6O5N - chains A and F of the 6 polymer chains in the assembly; structure by X-ray diffraction, 3.00 A resolution.

# Chain A
Name: Tubulin alpha-1B chain
Organism: Sus scrofa
Reference sequence: Q2XVP4 (TBA1B_PIG); numbering as in UniProt (aligned over 1-450)
Amino-acid sequence (450 residues; each row starts with the number of its first residue):
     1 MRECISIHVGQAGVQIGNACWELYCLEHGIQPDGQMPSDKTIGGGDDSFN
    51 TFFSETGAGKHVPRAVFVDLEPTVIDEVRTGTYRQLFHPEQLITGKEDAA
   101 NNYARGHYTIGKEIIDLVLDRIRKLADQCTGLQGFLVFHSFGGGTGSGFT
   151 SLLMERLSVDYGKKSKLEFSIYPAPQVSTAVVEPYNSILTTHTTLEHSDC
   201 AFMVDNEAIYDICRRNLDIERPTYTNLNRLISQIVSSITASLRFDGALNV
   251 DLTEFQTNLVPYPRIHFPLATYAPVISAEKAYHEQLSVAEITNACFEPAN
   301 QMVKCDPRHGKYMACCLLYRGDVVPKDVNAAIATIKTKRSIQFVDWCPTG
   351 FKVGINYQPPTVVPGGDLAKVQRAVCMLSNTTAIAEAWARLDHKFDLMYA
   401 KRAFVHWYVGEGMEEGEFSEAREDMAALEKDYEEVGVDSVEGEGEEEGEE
Unresolved in the structure: 438-450
Bound ions: Ca2+: Asp-39, Thr-41, Gly-44, Glu-55; Mg2+: Glu-71 (together with GTP)
Residues lining bound ligands:
  - GTP (guanosine-5'-triphosphate): Gly-10, Gln-11, Ala-12, Gln-15, Ile-16, Asp-69, Glu-71, Asp-98, Ala-99, Ala-100, Asn-101, Ser-140, Gly-142, Gly-143, Gly-144, Thr-145, Gly-146, Ile-171, Pro-173, Val-177, Ser-178, Thr-179, Glu-183, Asn-206, Tyr-224, Leu-227, Asn-228, Ile-231
  - QW9 ([2-(4-methyl-1H-indol-3-yl)-1H-imidazol-5-yl](3,4,5-trimethoxyphenyl)methanone): Asn-101, Thr-179, Ala-180, Val-181

# Chain F
Name: Tubulin Tyrosine Ligase
Organism: Gallus gallus
Reference sequence: E1BQ43 (E1BQ43_CHICK); residues 1-378 here = UniProt positions 1-378
Amino-acid sequence (384 residues; row label = number of the first residue in the row):
     1 MYTFVVRDENSSVYAEVSRLLLATGQWKRLRKDNPRFNLMLGERNRLPFG
    51 RLGHEPGLVQLVNYYRGADKLCRKASLVKLIKTSPELSESCTWFPESYVI
   101 YPTNLKTPVAPAQNGIRHLINNTRTDEREVFLAAYNRRREGREGNVWIAK
   151 SSAGAKGEGILISSEASELLDFIDEQGQVHVIQKYLEKPLLLEPGHRKFD
   201 IRSWVLVDHLYNIYLYREGVLRTSSEPYNSANFQDKTCHLTNHCIQKEYS
   251 KNYGRYEEGNEMFFEEFNQYLMDALNTTLENSILLQIKHIIRSCLMCIEP
   301 AISTKHLHYQSFQLFGFDFMVDEELKVWLIEVNGAPACAQKLYAELCQGI
   351 VDVAISSVFPLADTGQKTSQPTSIFIKLHHHHHH
Unresolved in the structure: 104-127, 150-160, 248-251, 363-371, 381-384
Construct notes: expression tag (379-384)

# Chain A / chain F interface
Contacting residue pairs (22):
  Gln-176(A) / Pro-56(F)
  Glu-207(A) / His-54(F)  salt bridge
  Glu-297(A) / His-306(F)
  Lys-304(A) / His-54(F)
  Asp-306(A) / Arg-66(F)
  Asp-306(A) / Leu-307(F)
  Arg-308(A) / Pro-300(F)
  Arg-308(A) / Ala-301(F)  hydrogen bond (side chain-backbone)
  Arg-308(A) / Ile-302(F)
  Arg-308(A) / Ser-303(F)  hydrogen bond (side chain-backbone)
  Arg-308(A) / Leu-307(F)
  His-309(A) / Arg-66(F)  hydrogen bond (side chain-backbone)
  His-309(A) / Gly-67(F)
  His-309(A) / Ala-301(F)  hydrogen bond (side chain-backbone)
  Lys-338(A) / Pro-300(F)
  Ser-340(A) / Ala-301(F)
  Glu-386(A) / Gly-50(F)
  Glu-386(A) / Arg-66(F)  salt bridge
  Arg-390(A) / Gly-50(F)
  Arg-390(A) / His-54(F)
  His-393(A) / Arg-51(F)
  Glu-433(A) / Arg-46(F)  salt bridge
Other interface residues (no listed pair), chain A (16 interface residues in all): Pro-175, Pro-298, Cys-305
Other interface residues (no listed pair), chain F (15 interface residues in all): Gly-53, His-308

# Summary
Chain A and chain F form an interface of 16 and 15 residues respectively; the contacts include 4 hydrogen
bonds and 3 salt bridges. Polar contacts include Glu-207(A)/His-54(F), Glu-386(A)/Arg-66(F) and
Glu-433(A)/Arg-46(F). Ligands of chain A: GTP and compound QW9.
Chain A is Tubulin alpha-1B chain (Sus scrofa) and chain F is Tubulin Tyrosine Ligase (Gallus gallus); the
structure, Tubulin-RB3_SLD-TTL in complex with compound 10ab, was determined by X-ray diffraction (same
publication as 6O5M and 6O61).
